PDB entry 7EBZ | electron microscopy, 3.09 A resolution | chains B and D of the 6 polymer chains in the assembly

Chain B:
Name: Capsid protein VP2
From: Human enterovirus D68
UniProt: A0A097BW12 (A0A097BW12_HED68); residues 1-248 here correspond to UniProt positions 70-317 (UniProt number = residue number + 69)
Amino-acid sequence (248 residues; each row starts with the number of its first residue):
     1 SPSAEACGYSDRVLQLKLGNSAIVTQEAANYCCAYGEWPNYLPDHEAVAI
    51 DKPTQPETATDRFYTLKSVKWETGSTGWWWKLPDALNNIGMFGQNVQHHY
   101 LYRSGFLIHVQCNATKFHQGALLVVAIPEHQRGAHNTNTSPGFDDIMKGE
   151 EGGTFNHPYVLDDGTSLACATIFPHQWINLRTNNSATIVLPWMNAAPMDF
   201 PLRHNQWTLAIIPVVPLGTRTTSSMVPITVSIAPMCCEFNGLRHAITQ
Disordered / not traced: 1-8, 248

Chain D:
Name: Capsid protein VP4
From: Human enterovirus D68
UniProt: A0A097BW12 (A0A097BW12_HED68); residues 1-68 here correspond to UniProt positions 2-69 (UniProt number = residue number + 1)
Amino-acid sequence (68 residues; row label = number of the first residue in the row):
     1 GAQVTRQQTGTHENANIATNGSHITYNQINFYKDSYAASASKQDFSQDPS
    51 KFTEPVVEGLKAGAPVLK
Disordered / not traced: 1-26, 59-63, 68

Chain B / chain D interface:
Contacting residue pairs (13):
  Y9(B) - V66(D)
  Y9(B) - L67(D)
  D11(B) - V66(D)
  D11(B) - L67(D)
  N30(B) - V56(D)
  N30(B) - V57(D)  hydrogen bond (side chain-backbone)
  N30(B) - E58(D)
  Y31(B) - V57(D)
  C32(B) - P55(D)  hydrogen bond (side chain-backbone)
  C33(B) - P55(D)  hydrogen bond (backbone-backbone)
  Y35(B) - K51(D)
  Y35(B) - F52(D)  hydrophobic
  T182(B) - L67(D)
Interface residues without a listed pair, chain B (13 interface residues in all): R12, A28, A29, G36, I172
Interface residues without a listed pair, chain D (9 interface residues in all): P65

In short:
13 residues of chain B and 9 residues of chain D are in contact, with 3 hydrogen bonds. Polar pairs include
N30(B)-V57(D), C32(B)-P55(D) and C33(B)-P55(D).
Here chain B is Capsid protein VP2 and chain D is Capsid protein VP4, both from Human enterovirus D68. Entry
7EBZ (EV-D68 in complex with 2H12 Fab (state S1)) was determined by electron microscopy together with 7EBR and
7ECY from the same study.
